4A33 - chain A; structure by X-ray diffraction, 2.40 A resolution.

== Chain A ==
Molecule: Glycylpeptide N-tetradecanoyltransferase
Organism: Leishmania major
Notes: EC 2.3.1.97
UniProtKB: Q4Q5S8 (Q4Q5S8_LEIMA); numbering as in UniProt (aligned over 5-421)
Chain sequence (438 residues; numbered -16 to 421; the number before each row is that of its first residue; numbers below 1 keep their minus sign (Met-16 is residue -16)):
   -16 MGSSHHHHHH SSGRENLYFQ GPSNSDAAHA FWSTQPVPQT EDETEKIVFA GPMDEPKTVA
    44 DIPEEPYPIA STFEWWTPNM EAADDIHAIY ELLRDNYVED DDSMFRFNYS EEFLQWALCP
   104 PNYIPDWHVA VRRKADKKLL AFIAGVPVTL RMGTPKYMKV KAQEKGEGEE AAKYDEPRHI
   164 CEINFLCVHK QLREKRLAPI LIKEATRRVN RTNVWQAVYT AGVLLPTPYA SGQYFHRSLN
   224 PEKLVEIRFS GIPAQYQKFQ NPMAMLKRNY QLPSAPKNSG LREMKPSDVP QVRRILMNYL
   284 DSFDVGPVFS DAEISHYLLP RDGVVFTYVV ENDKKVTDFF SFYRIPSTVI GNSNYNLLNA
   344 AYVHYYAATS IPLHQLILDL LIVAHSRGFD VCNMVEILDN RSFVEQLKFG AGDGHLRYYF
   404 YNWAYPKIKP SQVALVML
Not modelled in the structure: -16 to 10
Sequence notes: expression tag (-16 to 4)
Small-molecule neighbours:
  - tetradecanoyl-coa (MYA): His12, Ala13, Phe14, Trp15, Asn79, Tyr80, Val81, Ile166, Asn167, Phe168, Leu169, Cys170, Val171, Leu175, Arg176, Glu177, Lys178, Arg179, Leu180, Ala181, Pro182, Ile185, Ala188, Thr189, Val192, Asn193, Val197, Trp198, Gln199, Ala200, Tyr202, Thr203, Ala204, Val206, Leu208, Tyr404
  - PS8 (2,6-dichloro-4-(6-piperazin-1-ylpyridin-3-yl)-N-(1,3,5-trimethyl-1H-pyrazol-4-yl)benzenesulfonamide): Tyr80, Val81, Glu82, Asp83, Phe88, Arg89, Phe90, Asn167, Thr203, Gly205, Tyr217, His219, Phe232, Ser330, Leu341, Tyr345, Asn376, Asp396, Gly397, Leu399, Met420, Leu421
From the paper describing this entry:
  - binding site for PS8: Val81, Asp83, Phe88, Phe90, Asn167, Tyr217, His219, Phe232, Ser330, Leu341, Tyr345, Asp396, Gly397

== In short ==
Chain A binds compound PS8 and tetradecanoyl-coa. From the paper: a binding site for PS8 at Val81, Asp83 and
Phe88 among others.
Chain A is Glycylpeptide N-tetradecanoyltransferase (Leishmania major); the structure, Crystal structure of
leishmania major N-myristoyltransferase (nmt) with bound myristoyl-CoA and a pyrazole sulphonamide ligand, was
determined by X-ray diffraction, deposited together with 4A2Z, 4A30, 4A31 and 4A32.
